6ZO1 - chains AAA and CCC of the 3 polymer chains in the assembly; structure by X-ray diffraction, 1.61 A resolution.

== Chain AAA ==
Molecule: Urease subunit gamma
Organism: Sporosarcina pasteurii
Notes: EC 3.5.1.5
UniProtKB: A0A0H3YGY5 (A0A0H3YGY5_SPOPA); residue numbers follow UniProt; this construct covers 1-100
Sequence (100 residues; numbered 1 to 100; the number before each row is that of its first residue):
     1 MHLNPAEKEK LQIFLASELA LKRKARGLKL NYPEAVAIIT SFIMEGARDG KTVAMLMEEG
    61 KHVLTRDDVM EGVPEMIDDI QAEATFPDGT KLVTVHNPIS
Modified positions: Met1 (N-carboxymethionine; CXM)

== Chain CCC ==
Molecule: Urease subunit alpha
Organism: Sporosarcina pasteurii
Notes: EC 3.5.1.5
UniProtKB: A0A0H3YL32 (A0A0H3YL32_SPOPA); numbering as in UniProt (aligned over 1-570)
Sequence (570 residues; row label = number of the first residue in the row):
     1 MKINRQQYAE SYGPTVGDQV RLADTDLWIE VEKDYTTYGD EANFGGGKVL REGMGENGTY
    61 TRTENVLDLL LTNALILDYT GIYKADIGVK DGYIVGIGKG GNPDIMDGVT PNMIVGTATE
   121 VIAAEGKIVT AGGIDTHVHF INPDQVDVAL ANGITTLFGG GTGPAEGSKA TTVTPGPWNI
   181 EKMLKSTEGL PINVGILGKG HGSSIAPIME QIDAGAAGLK IHEDWGATPA SIDRSLTVAD
   241 EADVQVAIHS DTLNEAGFLE DTLRAINGRV IHSFHVEGAG GGHAPDIMAM AGHPNVLPSS
   301 TNPTRPFTVN TIDEHLDMLM VCHHLKQNIP EDVAFADSRI RPETIAAEDI LHDLGIISMM
   361 STDALAMGRA GEMVLRTWQT ADKMKKQRGP LAEEKNGSDN FRAKRYVSKY TINPAIAQGI
   421 AHEVGSIEEG KFADLVLWEP KFFGVKADRV IKGGIIAYAQ IGDPSASIPT PQPVMGRRMY
   481 GTVGDLIHDT NITFMSKSSI QQGVPAKLGL KRRIGTVKNC RNIGKKDMKW NDVTTDIDIN
   541 PETYEVKVDG EVLTCEPVKE LPMAQRYFLF
Modified positions: Lys220 (lysine nz-carboxylic acid; KCX); Cys322 (3,5-dimethylcatechol cysteine; QO5)
Bound ions: Ni2+ site 1: His137, His139, Lys220, Asp363 (together with hydroxide ion); Ni2+ site 2: Lys220, His249, His275 (together with hydroxide ion)
Small-molecule neighbours: hydroxide ion (OH): His137, His139, Lys220, His249, His275, Gly280, Asp363, Ala366

== Chain AAA / chain CCC interface ==
Pairs across the interface (37):
  Ala6(AAA) with Ser465(CCC)
  Glu9(AAA) with Pro464(CCC); Pro473(CCC); Arg477(CCC), salt bridge
  Lys10(AAA) with Asp463(CCC), salt bridge
  Gln12(AAA) with Met475(CCC)
  Ile13(AAA) with Gln472(CCC); Pro473(CCC)
  Leu19(AAA) with Phe570(CCC), hydrophobic
  Arg23(AAA) with Leu569(CCC), hydrogen bond (side chain-backbone); Phe570(CCC)
  Asn31(AAA) with Gln565(CCC), hydrogen bond (side chain-backbone); Arg566(CCC); Phe568(CCC), hydrogen bond (side chain-backbone)
  Tyr32(AAA) with Phe442(CCC), hydrophobic; Arg566(CCC), hydrogen bond (backbone-backbone)
  Pro33(AAA) with Arg566(CCC); Tyr567(CCC); Leu569(CCC)
  Glu34(AAA) with Leu569(CCC)
  Val36(AAA) with Gln472(CCC)
  Thr40(AAA) with Gln472(CCC)
  Met70(AAA) with Gln565(CCC); Arg566(CCC)
  Glu71(AAA) with Arg566(CCC), hydrogen bond (backbone-side chain)
  Met76(AAA) with Lys441(CCC), hydrogen bond (backbone-side chain); Arg566(CCC); Tyr567(CCC), hydrophobic
  Gln81(AAA) with Ile468(CCC); Thr470(CCC), hydrogen bond; Pro471(CCC); Gln472(CCC), hydrogen bond (backbone-backbone)
  Glu83(AAA) with Ala466(CCC); Ser467(CCC), hydrogen bond
  Leu92(AAA) with Ser467(CCC); Ile468(CCC), hydrophobic; Pro471(CCC), hydrophobic
Also at the interface, not in a pair above, chain AAA (24 interface residues in all): Ala16, Met44, Val73, Asp78, Ala82

== Overview ==
Chain AAA and chain CCC form an interface of 24 and 20 residues respectively; the contacts include 9 hydrogen
bonds and 2 salt bridges. Among the polar pairs are Glu9(AAA)-Arg477(CCC), Lys10(AAA)-Asp463(CCC) and
Arg23(AAA)-Leu569(CCC). Chain CCC binds hydroxide ion.
Here chain AAA is Urease subunit gamma and chain CCC is Urease subunit alpha, both from Sporosarcina
pasteurii. Entry 6ZO1 (1.61 A resolution 3,5-dimethylcatechol (3,5-dimethylbenzene-1,2-diol) inhibited
Sporosarcina pasteurii urease) was determined by X-ray diffraction together with 6ZNY, 6ZNZ, 6ZO0, 6ZO2 and
6ZO3 from the same study.
